Entry 5MY1 (electron microscopy, 7.60 A resolution (low resolution: residue-level contacts below are approximate; hydrogen-bond / salt-bridge calls are withheld)); this record covers chains A and T of the 26 polymer chains in the assembly.

# Chain A
Molecule: 16S ribosomal RNA
Organism: Escherichia coli K-12
Sequence (1542 nucleotides; each row starts with the number of its first residue):
     1 AAAUUGAAGA GUUUGAUCAU GGCUCAGAUU GAACGCUGGC GGCAGGCCUA ACACAUGCAA
    61 GUCGAACGGU AACAGGAAGA AGCUUGCUUC UUUGCUGACG AGUGGCGGAC GGGUGAGUAA
   121 UGUCUGGGAA ACUGCCUGAU GGAGGGGGAU AACUACUGGA AACGGUAGCU AAUACCGCAU
   181 AACGUCGCAA GACCAAAGAG GGGGACCUUC GGGCCUCUUG CCAUCGGAUG UGCCCAGAUG
   241 GGAUUAGCUA GUAGGUGGGG UAACGGCUCA CCUAGGCGAC GAUCCCUAGC UGGUCUGAGA
   301 GGAUGACCAG CCACACUGGA ACUGAGACAC GGUCCAGACU CCUACGGGAG GCAGCAGUGG
   361 GGAAUAUUGC ACAAUGGGCG CAAGCCUGAU GCAGCCAUGC CGCGUGUAUG AAGAAGGCCU
   421 UCGGGUUGUA AAGUACUUUC AGCGGGGAGG AAGGGAGUAA AGUUAAUACC UUUGCUCAUU
   481 GACGUUACCC GCAGAAGAAG CACCGGCUAA CUCCGUGCCA GCAGCCGCGG UAAUACGGAG
   541 GGUGCAAGCG UUAAUCGGAA UUACUGGGCG UAAAGCGCAC GCAGGCGGUU UGUUAAGUCA
   601 GAUGUGAAAU CCCCGGGCUC AACCUGGGAA CUGCAUCUGA UACUGGCAAG CUUGAGUCUC
   661 GUAGAGGGGG GUAGAAUUCC AGGUGUAGCG GUGAAAUGCG UAGAGAUCUG GAGGAAUACC
   721 GGUGGCGAAG GCGGCCCCCU GGACGAAGAC UGACGCUCAG GUGCGAAAGC GUGGGGAGCA
   781 AACAGGAUUA GAUACCCUGG UAGUCCACGC CGUAAACGAU GUCGACUUGG AGGUUGUGCC
   841 CUUGAGGCGU GGCUUCCGGA GCUAACGCGU UAAGUCGACC GCCUGGGGAG UACGGCCGCA
   901 AGGUUAAAAC UCAAAUGAAU UGACGGGGGC CCGCACAAGC GGUGGAGCAU GUGGUUUAAU
   961 UCGAUGCAAC GCGAAGAACC UUACCUGGUC UUGACAUCCA CGGAAGUUUU CAGAGAUGAG
  1021 AAUGUGCCUU CGGGAACCGU GAGACAGGUG CUGCAUGGCU GUCGUCAGCU CGUGUUGUGA
  1081 AAUGUUGGGU UAAGUCCCGC AACGAGCGCA ACCCUUAUCC UUUGUUGCCA GCGGUCCGGC
  1141 CGGGAACUCA AAGGAGACUG CCAGUGAUAA ACUGGAGGAA GGUGGGGAUG ACGUCAAGUC
  1201 AUCAUGGCCC UUACGACCAG GGCUACACAC GUGCUACAAU GGCGCAUACA AAGAGAAGCG
  1261 ACCUCGCGAG AGCAAGCGGA CCUCAUAAAG UGCGUCGUAG UCCGGAUUGG AGUCUGCAAC
  1321 UCGACUCCAU GAAGUCGGAA UCGCUAGUAA UCGUGGAUCA GAAUGCCACG GUGAAUACGU
  1381 UCCCGGGCCU UGUACACACC GCCCGUCACA CCAUGGGAGU GGGUUGCAAA AGAAGUAGGU
  1441 AGCUUAACCU UCGGGAGGGC GCUUACCACU UUGUGAUUCA UGACUGGGGU GAAGUCGUAA
  1501 CAAGGUAACC GUAGGGGAAC CUGCGGUUGG AUCACCUCCU UA
Not modelled in the structure: 1-4, 1535-1542

# Chain T
Protein: 30S ribosomal protein S20
Organism: Escherichia coli K-12
UniProt: P0A7U7 (RS20_ECOLI); residues 1-86 here correspond to UniProt positions 2-87 (UniProt number = residue number + 1)
Chain sequence (86 residues; numbered 1 to 86; the number before each row is that of its first residue):
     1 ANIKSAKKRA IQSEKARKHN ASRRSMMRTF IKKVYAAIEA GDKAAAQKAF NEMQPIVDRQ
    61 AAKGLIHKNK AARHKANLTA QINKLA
Not modelled in the structure: 1

# How chain A and chain T interact
Pairs across the interface (75; chain A residue first):
  A60(A) / Lys-4(T)
  G61(A) / Lys-4(T)
  G61(A) / Ser-5(T)
  U103(A) / Lys-8(T)
  G105(A) / Gln-12(T)
  G107(A) / Lys-4(T)
  G107(A) / Arg-9(T)
  G108(A) / Ala-6(T)
  G108(A) / Arg-9(T)
  A131(A) / Asn-69(T)
  C132(A) / Lys-68(T)
  C132(A) / Asn-69(T)
  U133(A) / Lys-68(T)
  C175(A) / His-19(T)
  C176(A) / His-19(T)
  C176(A) / Arg-23(T)
  G177(A) / Arg-23(T)
  G177(A) / Arg-59(T)
  C178(A) / Arg-59(T)
  U185(A) / Ala-72(T)
  U185(A) / Lys-75(T)
  C186(A) / Ala-72(T)
  C186(A) / Lys-75(T)
  C186(A) / Ala-76(T)
  C186(A) / Thr-79(T)
  G187(A) / Ala-76(T)
  G187(A) / Thr-79(T)
  A192(A) / Gln-54(T)
  C193(A) / Gln-54(T)
  C193(A) / Pro-55(T)
  C193(A) / Asp-58(T)
  C194(A) / Pro-55(T)
  C194(A) / Asp-58(T)
  C194(A) / Arg-59(T)
  C194(A) / Ala-62(T)
  A195(A) / Arg-59(T)
  A195(A) / Lys-63(T)
  A196(A) / Lys-63(T)
  C222(A) / Lys-63(T)
  A223(A) / Ala-62(T)
  G259(A) / Asn-77(T)
  U261(A) / Lys-70(T)
  U261(A) / Arg-73(T)
  A262(A) / Asn-69(T)
  A262(A) / Lys-70(T)
  A263(A) / Asn-69(T)
  A263(A) / Lys-70(T)
  A263(A) / Arg-73(T)
  C322(A) / Arg-17(T)
  U323(A) / Ser-13(T)
  U323(A) / Ala-16(T)
  U323(A) / Arg-17(T)
  U323(A) / Asn-20(T)
  U323(A) / Arg-24(T)
  G324(A) / Asn-20(T)
  G331(A) / Asn-2(T)
  G332(A) / Asn-2(T)
  G332(A) / Lys-4(T)
  G332(A) / Ala-10(T)
  U333(A) / Asn-2(T)
  G351(A) / Asn-2(T)
  A1437(A) / Arg-24(T)
  A1437(A) / Arg-28(T)
  G1438(A) / Arg-28(T)
  G1438(A) / Lys-32(T)
  G1439(A) / Lys-32(T)
  G1457(A) / Met-26(T)
  G1457(A) / Thr-29(T)
  G1457(A) / Lys-33(T)
  G1458(A) / Ser-22(T)
  G1458(A) / Ser-25(T)
  G1458(A) / Met-26(T)
  G1458(A) / Thr-29(T)
  G1459(A) / Ser-22(T)
  G1459(A) / Ser-25(T)
Interface residues without a listed pair, chain A (44 interface residues in all): U62, G104, C106, A1456
Interface residues without a listed pair, chain T (43 interface residues in all): Ile-3, Ala-21, Phe-30, Phe-50, His-67, Gln-81

# In short
Chain A and chain T form an interface of 44 and 43 residues respectively.
Chain A is 16S ribosomal RNA and chain T is 30S ribosomal protein S20, both from Escherichia coli K-12; the
structure, E. coli expressome, was determined by electron microscopy.
